PDB entry 7CUO | X-ray diffraction, 2.00 A resolution | chains A and B

== Chain A (and B) ==
Protein: Transcription factor
From: Microbacterium hydrocarbonoxydans
Notes: chain B of this document is another copy of the same molecule, construct and numbering; everything in this record applies to it too
Sequence (270 residues; each row starts with the number of its first residue; numbers below 1 keep their minus sign (Met-19 is residue -19)):
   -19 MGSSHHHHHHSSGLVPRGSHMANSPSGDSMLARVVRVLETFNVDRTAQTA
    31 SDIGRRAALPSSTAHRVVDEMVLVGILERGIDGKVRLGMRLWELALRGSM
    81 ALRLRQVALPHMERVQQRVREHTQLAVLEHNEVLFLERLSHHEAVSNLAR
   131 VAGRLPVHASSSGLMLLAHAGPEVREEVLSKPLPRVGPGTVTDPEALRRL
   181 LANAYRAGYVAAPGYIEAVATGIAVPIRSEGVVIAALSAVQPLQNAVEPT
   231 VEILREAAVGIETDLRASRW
Not modelled in the structure: -19 to 7, 249-250 (chain B: -19 to 7, 247-250)
Ligand contacts: P-hydroxybenzoic acid (PHB): Gln104, Ser126, Asn127, Leu128, Ala129, Leu135, Ser140, Ser141, Ser142, Ala192, Ile196, Glu197, Ala200, Gly202, Val220

== How chain A and chain B interact ==
Pairs across the interface (81; chain A residue first):
  Met10(A) - Leu11(B)  hydrophobic
  Leu11(A) - Met10(B)  hydrophobic
  Leu11(A) - Glu50(B)
  Leu11(A) - Met51(B)
  Val14(A) - Leu11(B)  hydrophobic
  Glu19(A) - Arg70(B)  salt bridge
  Glu19(A) - Arg77(B)  hydrogen bond (backbone-side chain)
  Phe21(A) - Arg77(B)  hydrogen bond (backbone-side chain)
  Asn22(A) - Arg77(B)
  Asn22(A) - Gly78(B)
  Val23(A) - Arg77(B)
  Val23(A) - Gly78(B)
  Thr26(A) - Gly78(B)  hydrogen bond (side chain-backbone)
  Thr26(A) - Met80(B)
  Thr26(A) - Arg83(B)  hydrogen bond
  Glu50(A) - Leu11(B)
  Met51(A) - Leu11(B)
  Val54(A) - Val15(B)  hydrophobic
  Arg66(A) - Met80(B)
  Leu67(A) - Leu74(B)
  Leu67(A) - Ala75(B)
  Leu67(A) - Arg77(B)
  Met69(A) - Ala81(B)
  Met69(A) - Glu109(B)
  Met69(A) - Leu116(B)  hydrophobic
  Arg70(A) - Glu19(B)  salt bridge
  Arg70(A) - Glu109(B)  hydrogen bond (backbone-side chain)
  Arg70(A) - Arg134(B)
  Leu71(A) - Leu71(B)  hydrophobic
  Leu71(A) - Ala75(B)  hydrophobic
  Trp72(A) - Leu76(B)
  Trp72(A) - Ala81(B)
  Trp72(A) - Phe115(B)
  Trp72(A) - Leu116(B)  hydrophobic
  Trp72(A) - Ala132(B)  hydrophobic
  Glu73(A) - Glu109(B)
  Glu73(A) - Leu114(B)
  Glu73(A) - Ala132(B)
  Glu73(A) - Arg134(B)  salt bridge
  Leu74(A) - Leu67(B)
  Ala75(A) - Leu67(B)
  Ala75(A) - Leu71(B)  hydrophobic
  Ala75(A) - Ala75(B)  hydrophobic
  Leu76(A) - Trp72(B)
  Arg77(A) - Glu19(B)  hydrogen bond (side chain-backbone)
  Arg77(A) - Phe21(B)  hydrogen bond (side chain-backbone)
  Arg77(A) - Asn22(B)
  Arg77(A) - Val23(B)
  Arg77(A) - Leu67(B)
  Arg77(A) - Ala132(B)
  Gly78(A) - Asn22(B)
  Gly78(A) - Val23(B)
  Gly78(A) - Thr26(B)  hydrogen bond (backbone-side chain)
  Met80(A) - Thr26(B)
  Ala81(A) - Trp72(B)
  Leu82(A) - Val131(B)  hydrophobic
  Arg83(A) - Thr26(B)  hydrogen bond
  Arg85(A) - Arg85(B)
  Arg85(A) - Glu117(B)  salt bridge
  Gln86(A) - Arg118(B)
  Gln86(A) - Val131(B)
  Glu93(A) - Glu93(B)
  Glu93(A) - Leu119(B)
  Gln97(A) - Gln97(B)
  Glu109(A) - Met69(B)
  Leu114(A) - Met69(B)  hydrophobic
  Leu114(A) - Glu73(B)
  Phe115(A) - Trp72(B)
  Leu116(A) - Met69(B)  hydrophobic
  Leu116(A) - Trp72(B)  hydrophobic
  Glu117(A) - Arg85(B)  salt bridge
  Arg118(A) - Gln86(B)  hydrogen bond (backbone-side chain)
  Leu119(A) - Leu89(B)  hydrophobic
  His122(A) - Asp244(B)
  Val131(A) - Leu82(B)
  Val131(A) - Gln86(B)
  Ala132(A) - Trp72(B)  hydrophobic
  Ala132(A) - Glu73(B)
  Ala132(A) - Leu76(B)  hydrophobic
  Ala132(A) - Arg77(B)
  Arg134(A) - Glu73(B)  salt bridge
Also at the interface, not in a pair above, chain A (49 interface residues in all): Ser9, Val15, Leu18, Ile56, Ser79, Leu89, Ser120
Also at the interface, not in a pair above, chain B (49 interface residues in all): Val14, Leu18, Val54, Ile56, Arg66, Ser79, Pro90, Val107

== Summary ==
The chain A/chain B interface involves 49 residues from each chain, with 10 hydrogen bonds and 6 salt bridges.
Among the polar pairs are Glu19(A)-Arg70(B), Glu73(A)-Arg134(B) and Arg85(A)-Glu117(B). Bound to chain A:
P-hydroxybenzoic acid.
Chain A and chain B are both Transcription factor (Microbacterium hydrocarbonoxydans); the structure, IclR
transcription factor complexed with 4-hydroxybenzoic acid from Microbacterium hydrocarbonoxydans, was
determined by X-ray diffraction (same publication as 7DQB).
